3JAZ - chains B and D of the 5 polymer chains in the assembly; structure by electron microscopy, 3.10 A resolution.

# Chain B
Molecule: Capsid protein VP1
From: Bombyx mori cypovirus 1
UniProtKB: Q6TS43 (CAPSD_CPVBM); residue numbers follow UniProt; this construct covers 1-1333
Sequence (1333 residues; row label = number of the first residue in the row):
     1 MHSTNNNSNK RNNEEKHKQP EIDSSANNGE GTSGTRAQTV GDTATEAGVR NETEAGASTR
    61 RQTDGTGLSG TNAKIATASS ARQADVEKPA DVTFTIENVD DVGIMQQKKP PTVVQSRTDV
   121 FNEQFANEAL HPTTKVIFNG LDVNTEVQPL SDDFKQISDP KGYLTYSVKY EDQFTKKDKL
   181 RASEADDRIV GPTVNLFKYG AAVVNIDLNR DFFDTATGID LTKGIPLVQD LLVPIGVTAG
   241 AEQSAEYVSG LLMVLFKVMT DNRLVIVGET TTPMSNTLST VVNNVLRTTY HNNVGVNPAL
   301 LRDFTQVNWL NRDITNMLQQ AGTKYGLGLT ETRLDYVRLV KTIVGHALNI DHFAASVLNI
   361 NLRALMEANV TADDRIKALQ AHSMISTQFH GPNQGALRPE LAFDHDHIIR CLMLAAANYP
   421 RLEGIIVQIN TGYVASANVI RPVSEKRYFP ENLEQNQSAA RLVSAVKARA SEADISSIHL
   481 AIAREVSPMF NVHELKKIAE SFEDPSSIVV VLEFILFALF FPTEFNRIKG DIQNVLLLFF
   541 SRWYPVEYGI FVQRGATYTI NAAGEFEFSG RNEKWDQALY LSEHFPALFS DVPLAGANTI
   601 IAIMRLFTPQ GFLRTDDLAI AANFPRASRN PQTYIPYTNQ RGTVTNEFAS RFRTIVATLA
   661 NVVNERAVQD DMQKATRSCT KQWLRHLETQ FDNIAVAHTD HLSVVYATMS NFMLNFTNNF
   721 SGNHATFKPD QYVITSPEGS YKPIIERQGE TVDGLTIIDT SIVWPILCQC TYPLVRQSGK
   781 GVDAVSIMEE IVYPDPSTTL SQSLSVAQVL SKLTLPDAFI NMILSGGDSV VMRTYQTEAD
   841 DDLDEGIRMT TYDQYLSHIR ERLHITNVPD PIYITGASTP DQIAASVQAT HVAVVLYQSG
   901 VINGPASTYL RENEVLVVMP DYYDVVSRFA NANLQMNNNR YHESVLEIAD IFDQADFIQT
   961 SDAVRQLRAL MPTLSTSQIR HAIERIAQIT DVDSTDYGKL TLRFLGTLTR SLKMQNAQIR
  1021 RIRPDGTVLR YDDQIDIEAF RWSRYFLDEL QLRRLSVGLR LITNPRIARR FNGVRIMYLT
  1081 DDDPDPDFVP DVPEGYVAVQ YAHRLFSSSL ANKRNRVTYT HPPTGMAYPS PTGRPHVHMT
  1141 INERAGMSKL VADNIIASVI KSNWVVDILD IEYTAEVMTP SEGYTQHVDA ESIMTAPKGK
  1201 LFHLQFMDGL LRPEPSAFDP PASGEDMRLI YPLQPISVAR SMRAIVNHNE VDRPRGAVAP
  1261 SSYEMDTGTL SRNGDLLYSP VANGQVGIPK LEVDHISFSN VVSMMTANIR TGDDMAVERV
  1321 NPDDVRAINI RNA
Unresolved in the structure: 1-134, 778-785

# Chain D
Molecule: Viral structural protein 5
From: Bombyx mori cypovirus 1
UniProtKB: C6K2M8 (C6K2M8_CPVBM); numbering as in UniProt (aligned over 1-448)
Sequence (448 residues; row label = number of the first residue in the row):
     1 MLQQPTGGYT TLEQFAFTIR NDGTNATPTQ FLQLLSYEAT ENELVKKTIP TPETHLPSAR
    61 NVPGNVYIED AITQALFGIS AQNVNAHGYF SRLSALALPN TSARLGLDGV IYNSETINIP
   121 FYDPAAVANF AATYAKLGNA STPRYRADMI DIYAHVGLEL AGTDAERAAG VMPVKRAKFD
   181 SWEGSLISLS RDVVNWKILA FLIDLCSLEG EALRAFKTRN RDVFRMMLFI MSTAVAANVV
   241 NRKVTKRVDR VLEYIGVNSM RTAGRTATIT YDLSRHEFAA KFLQLTFTRW NAASAMIRSM
   301 PDMHTPRTSI TPAGENALVR HNRYMTENFK GLSPIALAQK KHEMMLHTHE IHSMDIDGSI
   361 KNMVERETVN KMNEIDAMNT APWTEEFAEV EPTTVYERHQ IGTDPEQTQL ISQDAAVIVH
   421 QASSDVDENE YGNSVSELTI DTQSDSVL
Unresolved in the structure: 293-448

# Chain B / chain D interface
Pairs across the interface - 78 pairs, chain B then chain D:
  Thr332(B) - Tyr67(D)
  Arg333(B) - Tyr67(D)
  Tyr336(B) - Val62(D)
  Tyr336(B) - Pro63(D)
  Tyr336(B) - Gly64(D)  hydrogen bond (backbone-backbone)
  Tyr336(B) - Asn65(D)
  Tyr336(B) - Val66(D)  hydrophobic
  Tyr336(B) - Tyr67(D)  hydrogen bond (side chain-backbone)
  Tyr336(B) - Tyr89(D)  hydrophobic
  Val337(B) - Pro63(D)
  Val337(B) - Tyr89(D)
  Leu339(B) - Pro63(D)  hydrophobic
  Leu339(B) - Gly64(D)
  Arg363(B) - Ile79(D)
  Arg363(B) - Ser80(D)
  Glu367(B) - Gln74(D)  hydrogen bond
  Glu367(B) - Ser80(D)
  Glu367(B) - Ala81(D)
  Glu367(B) - Gln82(D)  hydrogen bond (backbone-backbone)
  Ala368(B) - Gln82(D)
  Ala368(B) - Asn83(D)  hydrogen bond (backbone-side chain)
  Asn369(B) - Gln82(D)  hydrogen bond (side chain-backbone)
  Asn369(B) - Asn83(D)
  Asn369(B) - His87(D)
  Val370(B) - Asn83(D)
  Ala402(B) - Gln82(D)
  Asp406(B) - Ala263(D)
  Gln888(B) - Glu38(D)
  Gln888(B) - Arg176(D)
  Gln888(B) - Arg242(D)
  His891(B) - Val240(D)
  His891(B) - Arg242(D)  hydrogen bond
  His891(B) - Glu253(D)  salt bridge
  Glu912(B) - Thr245(D)
  Asn913(B) - Thr245(D)
  Ala949(B) - Lys243(D)
  Asp950(B) - Lys243(D)
  Ile951(B) - Lys243(D)
  Asp953(B) - Asn241(D)  hydrogen bond (backbone-backbone)
  Asp953(B) - Lys243(D)  salt bridge
  Asp953(B) - Val248(D)
  Gln954(B) - Val240(D)
  Ala955(B) - Ala267(D)  hydrophobic
  Asp956(B) - Arg265(D)
  Asp956(B) - Thr266(D)  hydrogen bond
  Ser961(B) - Glu183(D)  hydrogen bond
  Asp962(B) - Glu183(D)  hydrogen bond (backbone-side chain)
  Glu1038(B) - Ala263(D)
  Arg1041(B) - Asn238(D)
  Arg1044(B) - Gly264(D)
  Arg1044(B) - Arg265(D)
  Arg1044(B) - Thr266(D)
  Arg1053(B) - Ile187(D)
  Arg1053(B) - Arg265(D)  hydrogen bond (side chain-backbone)
  Arg1053(B) - Thr266(D)  hydrogen bond (side chain-backbone)
  Arg1053(B) - Thr268(D)
  Ser1271(B) - Asn195(D)
  Arg1272(B) - Glu69(D)  salt bridge
  Arg1272(B) - Asp70(D)  salt bridge
  Arg1272(B) - Thr73(D)  hydrogen bond
  Arg1272(B) - Gln74(D)
  Arg1272(B) - Val194(D)  hydrogen bond (side chain-backbone)
  Arg1272(B) - Asn195(D)  hydrogen bond (backbone-side chain)
  Arg1272(B) - Trp196(D)  hydrogen bond (side chain-backbone)
  Asn1273(B) - Ile79(D)
  Asn1273(B) - Arg191(D)
  Asn1273(B) - Val194(D)
  Asn1273(B) - Asn195(D)  hydrogen bond (backbone-side chain)
  Asp1275(B) - Arg191(D)  salt bridge
  Asn1283(B) - Glu13(D)
  Gly1284(B) - Glu13(D)
  Gln1285(B) - Asn25(D)  hydrogen bond
  Val1286(B) - Thr18(D)
  Val1286(B) - Asn25(D)  hydrogen bond (backbone-side chain)
  Ile1288(B) - Arg20(D)
  Pro1289(B) - Arg20(D)
  Pro1289(B) - Arg191(D)
  Glu1292(B) - Arg20(D)
Also at the interface, not in a pair above, chain B (49 interface residues in all): Asp335, Ala364, Val887, Glu914, Phe952, Arg965, Glu1049, Leu1052, Gly1287
Also at the interface, not in a pair above, chain D (48 interface residues in all): Ala16, Val84, Ala237, Val239, Val251

# Summary
49 residues of chain B and 48 residues of chain D are in contact; the contacts include 20 hydrogen bonds and 5
salt bridges. Among the polar pairs are His891(B)-Glu253(D), Asp953(B)-Lys243(D) and Arg1272(B)-Glu69(D).
Here chain B is Capsid protein VP1 and chain D is Viral structural protein 5, both from Bombyx mori cypovirus
1. Entry 3JAZ (Atomic model of cytoplasmic polyhedrosis virus with ATP) was determined by electron microscopy
together with 3JAY, 3JB0, 3JB1, 3JB2 and 3JB3 from the same study.
